7SG2 - chains B and D of the 5 polymer chains in the assembly; structure by X-ray diffraction, 3.10 A resolution.

Chain B:
Name: MHC class II HLA-DQ-beta-1
From: Homo sapiens
UniProtKB: O19712 (O19712_HUMAN); residue numbers follow UniProt; this construct covers 1-192
Chain sequence (205 residues; each row starts with the number of its first residue; numbers below 1 keep their minus sign (Gly-12 is residue -12)):
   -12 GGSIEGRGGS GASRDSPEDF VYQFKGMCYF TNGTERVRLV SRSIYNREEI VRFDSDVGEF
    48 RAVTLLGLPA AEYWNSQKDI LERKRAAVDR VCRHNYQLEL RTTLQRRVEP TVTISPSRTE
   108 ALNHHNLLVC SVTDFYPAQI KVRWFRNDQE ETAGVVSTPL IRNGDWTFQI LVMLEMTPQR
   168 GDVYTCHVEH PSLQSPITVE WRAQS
Unresolved in the structure: -12 to 2, 105-112, 164-168, 191-192
Construct notes: expression tag (-12 to 0)
Cystine bridges: Cys15-Cys79, Cys117-Cys173
Metal / ion sites: Ca2+: Thr185, Glu187

Chain D:
Name: T-cell receptor, xpa5, alpha chain
From: Homo sapiens
Chain sequence (203 residues; each row starts with the number of its first residue; note: 19 numbers in that range are skipped by the numbering (no residue carries them; nothing is unmodelled there)):
     1 HMKTTQ
     8 PISMDSYEGQ EVNITCSHNN IAT
    36 NDYITWYQQF PSQGPRFIIQ GYK
    64 TKVTN
    74 EVASLFIPAD RKSSTLSLPR VSLSDTAVYY CLVGGL
   113 ARDMRFGAGT RLTVKPNIQN PDPAVYQLRD SKSSDKSVCL FTDFDSQTNV SQSKDSDVYI
   173 TDKCVLDMRS MDFKSNSAVA WSNKSDFACA NAFNNSIIPE DTFFPSPESS
Unresolved in the structure: 1-2, 163-168, 197-198, 218-222
Cystine bridges: Cys23-Cys104, Cys151-Cys201

Interface between chain B and chain D:
Contacting residue pairs (11):
  Asp66(B) - Gln55(D)  hydrogen bond
  Glu69(B) - Tyr38(D)  hydrogen bond
  Glu69(B) - Gln55(D)  hydrogen bond
  Arg70(B) - Tyr38(D)
  Arg70(B) - Gln55(D)  hydrogen bond
  Arg70(B) - Gly108(D)  hydrogen bond (side chain-backbone)
  Arg77(B) - Asn36(D)  hydrogen bond (side chain-backbone)
  Arg77(B) - Tyr38(D)
  Arg77(B) - Tyr57(D)
  Arg77(B) - Gly108(D)  hydrogen bond (side chain-backbone)
  His81(B) - Asn36(D)  hydrogen bond
Interface residues without a listed pair, chain D (6 interface residues in all): Thr30
The authors on this interface:
  - interface residues, chain B: Arg70(B)

Summary:
Chain B and chain D form an interface of 5 and 6 residues respectively; the contacts include 8 hydrogen bonds.
Among the polar pairs are Asp66(B)-Gln55(D), Glu69(B)-Tyr38(D) and Glu69(B)-Gln55(D). Thr185(B) and Glu187(B)
form the Ca2+ site. From the paper: the interface residue Arg70(B).
Chain B is MHC class II HLA-DQ-beta-1 and chain D is T-cell receptor, xpa5, alpha chain, both from Homo
sapiens; the structure, XPA5 TCR in complex with HLA-DQ2-omega1, was determined by X-ray diffraction together
with 7SG0 and 7SG1 from the same study.
